6T5F - chains B and H of the 4 polymer chains in the assembly; structure by X-ray diffraction, 2.63 A resolution.

Chain B:
Protein: 14-3-3 protein sigma
Organism: Homo sapiens
Notes: fragment: Human 14-3-3 sigma protein is fused to the StARD1 peptide, though not clear which chains connect together in the structure.
UniProtKB: P31947 (1433S_HUMAN); numbering as in UniProt (aligned over 1-231)
Chain sequence (239 residues; each row starts with the number of its first residue; numbers below 1 keep their minus sign (Gly-2 is residue -2)):
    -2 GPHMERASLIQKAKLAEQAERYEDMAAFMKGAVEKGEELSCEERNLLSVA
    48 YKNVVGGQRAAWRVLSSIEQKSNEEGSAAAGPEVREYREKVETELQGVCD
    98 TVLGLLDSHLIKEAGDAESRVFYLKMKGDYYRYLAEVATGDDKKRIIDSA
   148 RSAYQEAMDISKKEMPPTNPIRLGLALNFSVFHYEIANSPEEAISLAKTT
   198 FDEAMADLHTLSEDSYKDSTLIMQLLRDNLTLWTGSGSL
Unresolved in the structure: -2 to -1, 72-75, 235-236
Construct notes: expression tag (-2 to 0); engineered mutation Ala75 (Glu in P31947), Ala76 (Glu in P31947), Ala77 (Lys in P31947); linker (232-236)
Curated features (UniProtKB/Swiss-Prot):
  - site (Interaction with phosphoserine on interacting protein): Arg56, Arg129
  - modified residue (Phosphoserine): Ser5, Ser74

Chain H:
Protein: StARD1 peptide
Organism: Homo sapiens
Notes: fragment: Human 14-3-3 sigma protein is fused to the StARD1 peptide, though not clear which chains connect together in the structure.
Chain sequence (14 residues; numbered 232 to 245; the number before each row is that of its first residue):
   232 GSGSLRRGSTCVLA
Unresolved in the structure: 232-233, 243-245
Modified positions: Ser240 (phosphoserine; SEP)

Chain B / chain H interface:
Contacting residue pairs (23):
  Lys49(B) with Ser240(H); Thr241(H); Cys242(H)
  Arg56(B) with Arg238(H); Ser240(H)
  Arg60(B) with Arg237(H)
  Lys122(B) with Thr241(H), hydrogen bond
  Arg129(B) with Ser240(H)
  Tyr130(B) with Ser240(H)
  Leu174(B) with Gly239(H); Ser240(H)
  Asn175(B) with Ser240(H); Thr241(H), hydrogen bond (side chain-backbone)
  Val178(B) with Arg238(H); Gly239(H)
  Glu182(B) with Arg238(H), salt bridge
  Leu222(B) with Gly239(H); Ser240(H)
  Asn226(B) with Arg238(H); Gly239(H), hydrogen bond (side chain-backbone)
  Leu229(B) with Gly234(H); Leu236(H); Arg238(H)
Also at the interface, not in a pair above, chain B (16 interface residues in all): Glu133, Gly171, Trp230
Also at the interface, not in a pair above, chain H (9 interface residues in all): Ser235

Summary:
16 residues of chain B and 9 residues of chain H are in contact, with 3 hydrogen bonds and 1 salt bridge.
Among the polar pairs are Glu182(B)-Arg238(H), Lys122(B)-Thr241(H) and Asn175(B)-Thr241(H).
Here chain B is 14-3-3 protein sigma and chain H is StARD1 peptide, both from Homo sapiens. Entry 6T5F (Human
14-3-3 sigma fused to the StARD1 peptide including phosphoserine-195) was determined by X-ray diffraction
(same publication as 6T5H).
